8GTF - chains M and N of the 18 polymer chains in the assembly; structure by electron microscopy, 6.60 A resolution (low resolution: residue-level contacts below are approximate; hydrogen-bond / salt-bridge calls are withheld).

Chain M (and N):
Molecule: Head-to-tail joining protein
From: Dinoroseobacter phage vB_DshS-R4C
Notes: chain N of this document is another copy of the same molecule, construct and numbering; everything in this record applies to it too
UniProt: A0A4Y6E757 (A0A4Y6E757_9CAUD); numbering as in UniProt (aligned over 1-102)
Chain sequence (102 residues; numbered 1 to 102; the number before each row is that of its first residue):
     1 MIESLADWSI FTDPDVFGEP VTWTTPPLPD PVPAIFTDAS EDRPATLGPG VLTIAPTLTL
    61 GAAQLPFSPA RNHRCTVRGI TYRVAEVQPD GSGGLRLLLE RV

How chain M and chain N interact:
Residue-residue contacts - 4 pairs, chain M then chain N:
  Val16(M) - Met1(N)
  Asp38(M) - Gly91(N)
  Ala39(M) - Pro89(N)
  Ser40(M) - Pro89(N)
Other interface residues (no listed pair), chain N (4 interface residues in all): Asp90

Overview:
Chain M and chain N each contribute 4 residues to their interface.
Chain M and chain N are both Head-to-tail joining protein (Dinoroseobacter phage vB_DshS-R4C); the structure,
Cryo-EM model of the marine siphophage vB_DshS-R4C stopper-terminator complex, was determined by electron
microscopy (same publication as 8GTB, 8GTC and 8GTD).
